PDB entry 4OWX | X-ray diffraction, 2.30 A resolution | chains A and B of the 3 polymer chains in the assembly

# Chain A
Name: Integrator complex subunit 3
Organism: Homo sapiens
UniProt: Q68E01 (INT3_HUMAN), isoform Q68E01-2; residue numbers follow UniProt; this construct covers 1-500
Amino-acid sequence (500 residues; each row starts with the number of its first residue):
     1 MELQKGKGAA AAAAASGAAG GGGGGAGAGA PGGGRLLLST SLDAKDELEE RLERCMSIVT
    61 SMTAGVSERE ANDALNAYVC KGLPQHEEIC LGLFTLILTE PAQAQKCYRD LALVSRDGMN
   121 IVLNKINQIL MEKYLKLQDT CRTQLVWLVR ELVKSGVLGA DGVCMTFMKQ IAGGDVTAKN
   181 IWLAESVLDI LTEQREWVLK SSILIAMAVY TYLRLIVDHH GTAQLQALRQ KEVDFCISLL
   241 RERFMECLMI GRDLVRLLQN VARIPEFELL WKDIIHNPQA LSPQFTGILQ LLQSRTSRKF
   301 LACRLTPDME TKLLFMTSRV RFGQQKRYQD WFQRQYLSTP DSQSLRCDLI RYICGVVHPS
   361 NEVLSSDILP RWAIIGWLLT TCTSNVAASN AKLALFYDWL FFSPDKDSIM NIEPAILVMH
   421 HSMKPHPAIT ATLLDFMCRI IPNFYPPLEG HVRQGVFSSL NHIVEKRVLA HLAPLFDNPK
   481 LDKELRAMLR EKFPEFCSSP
Unresolved in the structure: 1-33, 498-500
Swiss-Prot annotation at these positions:
  - modified residue: M1 (N-acetylmethionine)

# Chain B
Name: SOSS complex subunit B1
Organism: Homo sapiens
UniProt: Q9BQ15 (SOSB1_HUMAN); residue numbers follow UniProt; this construct covers 1-211
Amino-acid sequence (211 residues; row label = number of the first residue in the row):
     1 MTTETFVKDI KPGLKNLNLI FIVLETGRVT KTKDGHEVRT CKVADKTGSI NISVWDDVGN
    61 LIQPGDIIRL TKGYASVFKG CLTLYTGRGG DLQKIGEFCM VYSEVPNFSE PNPEYSTQQA
   121 PNKAVQNDSN PSASQPTTGP SAASPASENQ NGNGLSAPPG PGGGPHPPHT PSHPPSTRIT
   181 RSQPNHTPAG PPGPSSNPVS NGKETRRSSK R
Unresolved in the structure: 1-4, 112-211
Reported in the primary citation:
  - binding site for the 12-nt DNA strand: G13, K33, W55, D56, F78, Y85, R88
  - mutagenesis - W55A, F78A: decreased binding to DNA
  - mutagenesis - W55A, F78A: unchanged binding to Integrator complex subunit 3 (chain A)

# Interface between chain A and chain B
Residue-residue contacts - 35 pairs, chain A then chain B:
  T40(A) - L61(B)
  S41(A) - L61(B)
  L42(A) - V58(B)  hydrophobic
  L42(A) - L61(B)
  L42(A) - I62(B)
  L42(A) - L92(B)
  L42(A) - Q93(B)
  L42(A) - K94(B)  hydrogen bond (backbone-backbone)
  D43(A) - K94(B)
  A44(A) - Q93(B)
  A44(A) - K94(B)  hydrogen bond (backbone-backbone)
  A44(A) - I95(B)  hydrophobic
  D308(A) - E97(B)
  T311(A) - C99(B)
  K312(A) - E97(B)  salt bridge
  K312(A) - F98(B)
  F315(A) - C99(B)
  F315(A) - M100(B)
  F315(A) - V101(B)
  M316(A) - F98(B)  hydrophobic
  R319(A) - V101(B)
  R327(A) - L24(B)  hydrogen bond (side chain-backbone)
  R327(A) - E25(B)  salt bridge
  R327(A) - Y102(B)
  R327(A) - E104(B)  salt bridge
  Y328(A) - F98(B)
  Y328(A) - M100(B)  hydrogen bond (side chain-backbone)
  Y328(A) - V101(B)
  Y328(A) - Y102(B)
  W331(A) - I22(B)  hydrophobic
  W331(A) - V23(B)
  W331(A) - P64(B)
  W331(A) - G65(B)
  W331(A) - F98(B)  hydrophobic
  R334(A) - Q63(B)
Interface residues without a listed pair, chain A (18 interface residues in all): Q324, F332, Q335
Interface residues without a listed pair, chain B (24 interface residues in all): K42, D66, I68
The authors on this interface:
  - specific contacts: E97(B)-K312(A), E104(B)-R327(A)
  - hot spots on chain A (mutagenesis) - L42A: abolished binding to SOSS complex subunit B1 (chain B)
  - hot spots on chain B (mutagenesis) - F98A: abolished binding to Integrator complex subunit 3 (chain A)

# Overview
The interface between chain A and chain B involves 18 residues on one side and 24 on the other, with 4
hydrogen bonds and 3 salt bridges. Among the polar pairs are K312(A)-E97(B), R327(A)-E25(B) and
R327(A)-E104(B). The authors report contacts between E97(B) and K312(A) and E104(B) and R327(A). The paper
reports a binding site for the 12-nt DNA strand at G13(B), K33(B) and W55(B) among others; W55A and F78A of
chain B reduce binding to DNA; 4 substitutions were tested in all.
Chain A is Integrator complex subunit 3 and chain B is SOSS complex subunit B1, both from Homo sapiens; the
structure, Structural basis of SOSS1 in complex with a 12nt ssDNA, was determined by X-ray diffraction,
deposited together with 4OWT and 4OWW.
